Entry 2QXZ (X-ray diffraction, 2.12 A resolution); this record covers chain A.

# Chain A
Protein: pectate lyase II
Organism: Xanthomonas campestris pv. campestris
UniProtKB: Q8P6Z9 (Q8P6Z9_XANCP); residues 24-353 here = UniProt positions 24-353
Amino-acid sequence (330 residues; row label = number of the first residue in the row):
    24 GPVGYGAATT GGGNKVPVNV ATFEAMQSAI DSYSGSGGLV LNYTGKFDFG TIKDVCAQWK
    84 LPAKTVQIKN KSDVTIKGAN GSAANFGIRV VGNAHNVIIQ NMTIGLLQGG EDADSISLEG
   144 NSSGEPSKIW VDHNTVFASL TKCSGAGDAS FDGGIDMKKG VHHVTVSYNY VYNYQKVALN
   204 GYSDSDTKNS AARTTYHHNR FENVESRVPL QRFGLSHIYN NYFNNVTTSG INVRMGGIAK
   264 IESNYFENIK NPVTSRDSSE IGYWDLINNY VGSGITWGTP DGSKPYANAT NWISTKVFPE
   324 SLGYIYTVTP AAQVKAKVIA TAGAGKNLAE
Construct notes: engineered mutation Phe236 (Arg in Q8P6Z9)
Disulfides: Cys79-Cys166
Reported in the primary citation:
  - mutagenesis - R236F (23-fold): increased stability
  - mutagenesis - R236F: unchanged catalytic activity
  - mutagenesis - F70I, Q123R, V187I: decreased stability
  - mutagenesis - Y66V: abolished catalytic activity
  - contacts within the chain: Thr210-Phe236 (hydrophobic contact), Asn212-Phe236 (hydrophobic contact), Arg235-Phe236 (hydrophobic contact), Phe236-Met258 (hydrophobic contact)
  - catalytic residues: Lys199, Arg230, Arg235 (proposed by the authors, not directly observed)
  - mutagenesis - A31G: increased catalytic activity
  - mutagenesis - A31G: unchanged stability

# Summary
From the paper: catalytic residues Lys199, Arg230 and Arg235; F70I, Q123R and V187I reduce stability; 6
substitutions were tested in all.
Chain A is pectate lyase II (Xanthomonas campestris pv. campestris); the structure, pectate lyase R236F from
Xanthomonas campestris, was determined by X-ray diffraction together with 2QY1 from the same study.
